Entry 1Y77 (X-ray diffraction, 4.50 A resolution (low resolution: residue-level contacts below are approximate; hydrogen-bond / salt-bridge calls are withheld)); this record covers chains T and B of the 15 polymer chains in the assembly.

[Chain T]
Molecule: 19-nt DNA strand
Sequence (19 nucleotides; row label = number of the first residue in the row):
    10 AGTACTTACG CCTGGTCTG

[Chain B]
Protein: DNA-directed RNA polymerase II 140 kDa polypeptide
From: Saccharomyces cerevisiae
Notes: EC 2.7.7.6
UniProt: P08518 (RPB2_YEAST); numbering as in UniProt (aligned over 1-1224)
Chain sequence (1224 residues; numbered 1 to 1224; the number before each row is that of its first residue):
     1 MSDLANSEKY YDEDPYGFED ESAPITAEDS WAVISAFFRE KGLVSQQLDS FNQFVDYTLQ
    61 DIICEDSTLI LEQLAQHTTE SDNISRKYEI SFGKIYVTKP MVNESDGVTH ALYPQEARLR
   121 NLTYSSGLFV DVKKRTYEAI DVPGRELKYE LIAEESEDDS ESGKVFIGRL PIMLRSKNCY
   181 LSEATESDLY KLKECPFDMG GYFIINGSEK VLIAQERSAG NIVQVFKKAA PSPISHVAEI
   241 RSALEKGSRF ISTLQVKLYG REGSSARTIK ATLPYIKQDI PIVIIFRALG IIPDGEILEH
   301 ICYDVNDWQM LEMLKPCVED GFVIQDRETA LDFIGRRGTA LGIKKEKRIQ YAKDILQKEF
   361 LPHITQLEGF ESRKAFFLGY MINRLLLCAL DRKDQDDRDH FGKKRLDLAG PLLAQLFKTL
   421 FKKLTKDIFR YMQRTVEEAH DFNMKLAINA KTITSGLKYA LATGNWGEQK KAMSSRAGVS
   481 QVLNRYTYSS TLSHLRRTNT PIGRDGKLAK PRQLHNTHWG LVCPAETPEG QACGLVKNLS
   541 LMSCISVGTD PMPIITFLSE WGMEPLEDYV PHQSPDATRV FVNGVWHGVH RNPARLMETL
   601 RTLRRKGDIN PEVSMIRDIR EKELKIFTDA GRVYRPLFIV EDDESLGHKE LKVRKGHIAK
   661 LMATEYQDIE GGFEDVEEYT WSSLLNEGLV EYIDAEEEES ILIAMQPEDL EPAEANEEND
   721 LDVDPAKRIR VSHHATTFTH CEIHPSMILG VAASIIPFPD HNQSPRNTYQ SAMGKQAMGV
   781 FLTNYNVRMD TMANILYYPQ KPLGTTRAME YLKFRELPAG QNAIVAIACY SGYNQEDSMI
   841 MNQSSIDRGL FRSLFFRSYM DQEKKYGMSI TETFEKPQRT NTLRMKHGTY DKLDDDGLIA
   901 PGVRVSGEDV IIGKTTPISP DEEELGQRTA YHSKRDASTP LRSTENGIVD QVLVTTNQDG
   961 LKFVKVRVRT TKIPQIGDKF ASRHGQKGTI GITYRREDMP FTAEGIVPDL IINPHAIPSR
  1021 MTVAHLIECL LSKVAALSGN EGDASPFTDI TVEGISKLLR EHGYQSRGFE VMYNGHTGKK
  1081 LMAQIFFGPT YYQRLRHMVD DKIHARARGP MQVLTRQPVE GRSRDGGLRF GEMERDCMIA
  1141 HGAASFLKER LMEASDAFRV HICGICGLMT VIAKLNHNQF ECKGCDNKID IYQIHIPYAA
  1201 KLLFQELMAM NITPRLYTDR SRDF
Disordered / not traced: 1-19, 71-89, 135-163, 336-344, 438-445, 669-677, 716-721, 920-932
Ion coordination: Zn2+: Cys1163, Cys1166, Cys1182, Cys1185
Small-molecule neighbours: phosphomethylphosphonic acid guanylate ester (G2P): Arg766, Tyr769, Asp837, Ser1019, Arg1020
Reported in the primary citation:
  - catalytic residues: Asp837 (citing earlier work)

[Chain T / chain B interface]
Contacting residue pairs - 18 pairs, chain T then chain B:
  DA17(T) with Asp505(B)
  DG19(T) with Met1133(B)
  DC20(T) with Arg1129(B); Gly1131(B)
  DC21(T) with Arg1129(B)
  DT22(T) with Gly1121(B); Arg1122(B)
  DG23(T) with Met792(B)
  DG24(T) with Thr791(B); Met792(B); Arg857(B); Arg942(B)
  DT25(T) with Lys210(B); Val482(B); Thr791(B)
  DC26(T) with Ser208(B); Lys210(B); Ala462(B)
Interface residues without a listed pair, chain T (10 interface residues in all): DT27
Interface residues without a listed pair, chain B (20 interface residues in all): Tyr459, Thr463, Ser1123, Leu1128, Glu1132, Glu1134

[Summary]
10 residues of chain T face 20 of chain B across their interface. Ligands of chain B: phosphomethylphosphonic
acid guanylate ester. Cys1163(B), Cys1166(B), Cys1182(B) and Cys1185(B) coordinate Zn2+. From the paper: the
catalytic residue Asp837(B).
Here chain T is a 19-nt DNA strand and chain B is DNA-directed RNA polymerase II 140 kDa polypeptide
(Saccharomyces cerevisiae). Entry 1Y77 (Complete RNA Polymerase II elongation complex with substrate analogue
GMPCPP) was determined by X-ray diffraction together with 1Y1W, 1Y1V and 1Y1Y from the same study.
